Entry 1S3E (X-ray diffraction, 1.60 A resolution); this record covers chains A and B.

== Chain A (and B) ==
Molecule: Amine oxidase [flavin-containing] B
Organism: Homo sapiens
Notes: EC 1.4.3.4; chain B of this document is another copy of the same molecule, construct and numbering; everything in this record applies to it too
Reference sequence: P27338 (AOFB_HUMAN); residues 1-520 here correspond to UniProt positions 0-519 (UniProt number = residue number - 1)
Amino-acid sequence (520 residues; row label = number of the first residue in the row):
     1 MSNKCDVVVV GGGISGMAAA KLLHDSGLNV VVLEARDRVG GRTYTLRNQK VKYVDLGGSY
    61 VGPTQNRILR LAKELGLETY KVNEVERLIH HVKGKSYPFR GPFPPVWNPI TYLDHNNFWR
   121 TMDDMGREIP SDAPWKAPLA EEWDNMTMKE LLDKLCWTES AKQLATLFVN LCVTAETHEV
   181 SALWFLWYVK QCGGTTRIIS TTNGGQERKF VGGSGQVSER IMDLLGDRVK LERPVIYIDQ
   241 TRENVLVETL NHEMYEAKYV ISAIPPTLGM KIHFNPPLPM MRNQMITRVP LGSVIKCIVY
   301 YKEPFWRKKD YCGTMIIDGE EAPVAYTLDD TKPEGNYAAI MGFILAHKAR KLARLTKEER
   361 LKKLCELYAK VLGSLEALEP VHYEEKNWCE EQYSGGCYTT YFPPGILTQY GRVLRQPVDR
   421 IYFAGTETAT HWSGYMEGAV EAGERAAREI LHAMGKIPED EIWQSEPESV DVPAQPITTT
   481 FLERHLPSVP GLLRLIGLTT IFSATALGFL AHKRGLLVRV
Not modelled in the structure: 1-2, 502-520 (chain B: 1-2, 497-520)
Covalently attached groups: flavin-adenine dinucleotide (FAD) linked to C397
Ligand contacts: FAD / (3R)-3-(prop-2-ynylamino)indan-5-ol: V10, G11, G12, G13, I14, S15, G16, L33, E34, A35, R36, G40, G41, R42, T43, L56, G57, G58, S59, Y60, L171, C172, I198, I199, Q206, R233, P234, V235, A263, I264, P265, L268, I272, V294, K296, Y326, F343, W388, Y393, Y398, G425, T426, G434, Y435, M436, E437, A439

== How chain A and chain B interact ==
Contacting residue pairs - 92 pairs, chain A then chain B:
  N145(A) - K149(B)
  N145(A) - H178(B)  hydrogen bond
  K149(A) - N145(B)
  E150(A) - E150(B)
  H178(A) - N145(B)  hydrogen bond
  H178(A) - P404(B)
  H178(A) - G405(B)
  E179(A) - P404(B)
  V235(A) - H273(B)
  I236(A) - I236(B)  hydrophobic
  I236(A) - H273(B)
  Y237(A) - L250(B)  hydrophobic
  E248(A) - H252(B)  salt bridge
  L250(A) - Y237(B)  hydrophobic
  H252(A) - E248(B)  salt bridge
  H252(A) - H252(B)  hydrogen bond
  T267(A) - M270(B)
  L268(A) - M270(B)  hydrophobic
  M270(A) - T267(B)
  M270(A) - L268(B)  hydrophobic
  M270(A) - M270(B)  hydrophobic
  M270(A) - K271(B)  hydrogen bond (backbone-side chain)
  K271(A) - M270(B)  hydrogen bond (side chain-backbone)
  K271(A) - I272(B)  hydrogen bond (side chain-backbone)
  K271(A) - H273(B)  hydrogen bond (backbone-side chain)
  I272(A) - K271(B)  hydrogen bond (backbone-side chain)
  I272(A) - Q392(B)
  H273(A) - V235(B)
  H273(A) - I236(B)
  H273(A) - K271(B)  hydrogen bond (side chain-backbone)
  H273(A) - Q392(B)
  H273(A) - Y393(B)  hydrogen bond
  F274(A) - Q392(B)  hydrogen bond (backbone-side chain)
  M280(A) - A349(B)
  M280(A) - R350(B)
  M280(A) - A353(B)  hydrophobic
  M280(A) - N387(B)  hydrogen bond
  M280(A) - C389(B)  hydrophobic
  M281(A) - R350(B)
  N283(A) - C389(B)  hydrogen bond (side chain-backbone)
  N283(A) - E390(B)
  N283(A) - E391(B)  hydrogen bond (side chain-backbone)
  N283(A) - Q392(B)
  Q284(A) - L291(B)
  Q284(A) - G292(B)  hydrogen bond (side chain-backbone)
  Q284(A) - S293(B)  hydrogen bond
  Q284(A) - C389(B)  hydrogen bond
  Q284(A) - G395(B)  hydrogen bond (side chain-backbone)
  Q284(A) - G396(B)
  T287(A) - T287(B)
  T287(A) - P290(B)
  R288(A) - P290(B)
  R288(A) - L291(B)  hydrogen bond (side chain-backbone)
  R288(A) - S293(B)
  R288(A) - Y401(B)
  P290(A) - T287(B)
  P290(A) - R288(B)
  L291(A) - Q284(B)
  L291(A) - R288(B)  hydrogen bond (backbone-side chain)
  G292(A) - Q284(B)  hydrogen bond (backbone-side chain)
  S293(A) - Q284(B)  hydrogen bond
  S293(A) - R288(B)
  S293(A) - Y410(B)
  H347(A) - Q409(B)
  A349(A) - M280(B)
  R350(A) - M280(B)
  R350(A) - M281(B)
  R350(A) - Q409(B)  hydrogen bond
  R350(A) - Y410(B)  hydrogen bond
  A353(A) - M280(B)  hydrophobic
  N387(A) - M280(B)  hydrogen bond
  C389(A) - M280(B)  hydrophobic
  C389(A) - N283(B)  hydrogen bond (backbone-side chain)
  C389(A) - Q284(B)  hydrogen bond
  E390(A) - N283(B)
  E391(A) - N283(B)  hydrogen bond (backbone-side chain)
  Q392(A) - I272(B)
  Q392(A) - H273(B)
  Q392(A) - F274(B)  hydrogen bond (side chain-backbone)
  Q392(A) - N283(B)
  Y393(A) - H273(B)  hydrogen bond
  G395(A) - Q284(B)  hydrogen bond (backbone-side chain)
  G396(A) - Q284(B)
  Y401(A) - R288(B)
  P404(A) - H178(B)
  P404(A) - E179(B)
  P404(A) - P404(B)  hydrophobic
  G405(A) - H178(B)
  Q409(A) - H347(B)
  Q409(A) - R350(B)  hydrogen bond
  Y410(A) - S293(B)
  Y410(A) - R350(B)  hydrogen bond
Other interface residues (no listed pair), chain A (52 interface residues in all): T147, P234, P277, L278, V289, P403, I406
Other interface residues (no listed pair), chain B (51 interface residues in all): T147, P234, P277, V289, P403, I406

== Summary ==
52 residues of chain A face 51 of chain B across their interface, with 33 hydrogen bonds and 2 salt bridges.
Among the polar pairs are E248(A)-H252(B), N145(A)-H178(B) and H252(A)-H252(B). Bound to chain A: FAD /
(3R)-3-(prop-2-ynylamino)indan-5-ol.
Both chains are Amine oxidase [flavin-containing] B (Homo sapiens). Entry 1S3E (Crystal structure of MAOB in
complex with 6-hydroxy-N-propargyl-1(R)-aminoindan) was determined by X-ray diffraction together with 1S2Q,
1S2Y and 1S3B from the same study.
